Entry 1QQL (X-ray diffraction, 2.30 A resolution); this record covers chain A.

# Chain A
Name: Fibroblast growth factor 7, Fibroblast growth factor 1 chimera
Organism: Rattus norvegicus
Notes: fragment: dual-function chimera between rat fgf-7 encoded by exon 1 and 2 and human fgf-1 encoded by exon 3
Reference sequence: chimeric construct of Q9ERN5, P05230: residues 1-76 from Q9ERN5 (Q9ERN5_RAT) positions 55-130 (UniProt number = residue number + 54); residues 77-140 from P05230 positions 92-155 (UniProt number = residue number + 15)
Sequence (140 residues; row label = number of the first residue in the row):
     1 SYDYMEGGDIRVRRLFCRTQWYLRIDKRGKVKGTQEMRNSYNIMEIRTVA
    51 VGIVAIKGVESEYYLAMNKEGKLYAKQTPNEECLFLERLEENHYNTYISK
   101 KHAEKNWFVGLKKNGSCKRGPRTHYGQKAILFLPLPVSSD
Unresolved in the structure: 1-8, 140
UniProt features mapped onto this chain:
  - region: K112 to K128 (Heparin-binding)

# Summary
Chain A is Fibroblast growth factor 7, Fibroblast growth factor 1 chimera (Rattus norvegicus); the structure,
The crystal structure of fibroblast growth factor 7/1 chimera, was determined by X-ray diffraction together
with 1QQK from the same study.
